1R94 - chains A and B; structure by X-ray diffraction, 2.30 A resolution.

Chain A (and B):
Molecule: Protein yfhF
Organism: Escherichia coli
Notes: chain B of this document is another copy of the same molecule, construct and numbering; everything in this record applies to it too
Reference sequence: P0AAC8 (YFHF_ECOLI); numbering as in UniProt (aligned over 1-105)
Amino-acid sequence (118 residues; numbered 1 to 118; the number before each row is that of its first residue):
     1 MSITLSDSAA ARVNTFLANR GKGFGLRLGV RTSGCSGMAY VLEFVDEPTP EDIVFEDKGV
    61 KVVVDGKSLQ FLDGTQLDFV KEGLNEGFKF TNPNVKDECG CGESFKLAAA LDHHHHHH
Unresolved in the structure: 98-118
Differences from the reference sequence: cloning artifact (106-112); expression tag (113-118)
Ion coordination: Hg2+ near Cys35 (its only coordinating residue here)
Curated features (UniProtKB/Swiss-Prot):
  - binding site (Fe cation): Cys35, Cys99, Cys101
  - mutagenesis: Cys35 (C35S: Decrease of iron binding activity), Cys99 (C99S: Loss of iron binding activity), Cys101 (C101S: Loss of iron binding activity)
Reported in the primary citation:
  - Hg2+ coordination: Cys35
  - self-association interface (contacts with another copy of this molecule); pairs are residue here / residue on that copy: Arg12-Glu86 (salt bridge), Phe16-Leu84 (hydrophobic contact), Leu42-Leu84 (hydrophobic contact), Phe44-Leu84 (hydrophobic contact), Ile53-Ile53 (hydrophobic contact), Ile53, Val54, Phe55, Leu84
  - contacts within the chain: Ser6-Asp78 (hydrogen bond), Arg27-Asp52 (salt bridge), Glu56-Lys61 (salt bridge)
  - conformationally variable residues (side-chain flip): Glu82
  - binding site for Hg2+: Glu82

How chain A and chain B interact:
Contacting residue pairs (12):
  Met1(A) - Ile53(B)  hydrophobic
  Pro50(A) - Glu56(B)
  Asp52(A) - Phe55(B)
  Ile53(A) - Met1(B)  hydrophobic
  Ile53(A) - Val54(B)
  Ile53(A) - Phe55(B)  hydrophobic
  Val54(A) - Ile53(B)
  Val54(A) - Val54(B)  hydrogen bond (backbone-backbone)
  Phe55(A) - Asp52(B)
  Phe55(A) - Ile53(B)  hydrophobic
  Glu56(A) - Pro50(B)
  Leu69(A) - Leu69(B)  hydrophobic

Summary:
The chain A/chain B interface involves 8 residues from each chain, with 1 hydrogen bond. Its one hydrogen
bond, Val54(A)-Val54(B), is backbone to backbone. From UniProt: 3 Fe cation-binding residues and 3 mutagenesis
sites on chain A. From the paper: a binding site for Hg2+ at Glu82(A); Hg2+ coordination by Cys35(A).
Chain A and chain B are both Protein yfhF (Escherichia coli); the structure, Crystal Structure of IscA
(MERCURY DERIVATIVE), was determined by X-ray diffraction (same publication as 1R95).
